Entry 1XOK (X-ray diffraction, 3.00 A resolution); this record covers chains A and D of the 4 polymer chains in the assembly.

# Chain A
Molecule: alfalfa mosaic virus RNA 3' UTR
Notes: fragment: amv rna bases 843-872
Sequence (30 nucleotides; each row starts with the number of its first residue):
   843 AUGCUCAUGCAAAACUGCAUGAAUGCCCCU
Unresolved in the structure: 853-855

# Chain D
Name: Coat protein
Notes: fragment: amv coat protein residues 1-26
UniProtKB: P24264 (COAT_AMVYS); numbering as in UniProt (aligned over 1-26)
Amino-acid sequence (26 residues; each row starts with the number of its first residue):
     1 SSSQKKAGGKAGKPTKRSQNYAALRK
Unresolved in the structure: 1-8
From the paper describing this entry:
  - binding site for alfalfa mosaic virus RNA 3' UTR (chain A): Lys13, Pro14, Arg17, Ser18, Gln19, Tyr21
  - binding site for alfalfa mosaic virus RNA 3' UTR: Arg17, Tyr21
  - contacts within the chain: Thr15-Ser18 (hydrogen bond)

# Chain A / chain D interface
Residue-residue contacts - 17 pairs, chain A then chain D:
  U844(A) - Ala11(D)  base contact
  U847(A) - Lys13(D)  phosphate contact
  U847(A) - Pro14(D)  base contact
  C848(A) - Pro14(D)  sugar contact
  C848(A) - Gln19(D)  hydrogen bond to the sugar
  A849(A) - Gln19(D)  hydrogen bond to the sugar
  A864(A) - Ala22(D)  sugar contact
  U866(A) - Ser18(D)  hydrogen bond to the sugar
  U866(A) - Tyr21(D)  stacking on the base
  U866(A) - Ala22(D)  hydrogen bond to the sugar
  G867(A) - Ala11(D)  phosphate contact
  G867(A) - Gly12(D)  sugar contact
  G867(A) - Pro14(D)  phosphate contact
  G867(A) - Ser18(D)  hydrogen bond to the phosphate
  G867(A) - Gln19(D)  phosphate contact
  C868(A) - Ala11(D)  phosphate contact
  C868(A) - Gly12(D)  phosphate contact
Also at the interface, not in a pair above, chain A (9 interface residues in all): G863
Also at the interface, not in a pair above, chain D (10 interface residues in all): Lys10, Arg17

# Summary
Chain A and chain D form an interface of 9 and 10 residues respectively; the contacts include 5 hydrogen bonds
and 1 aromatic stacking contact. Among the polar pairs are C848(A)-Gln19(D), A849(A)-Gln19(D) and
U866(A)-Ser18(D). From the paper: a binding site for alfalfa mosaic virus RNA 3' UTR (chain A) at Lys13(D),
Pro14(D) and Arg17(D) among others; a binding site for alfalfa mosaic virus RNA 3' UTR at Arg17(D) and
Tyr21(D).
Chain A is alfalfa mosaic virus RNA 3' UTR and chain D is Coat protein; the structure, crystal structure of
alfalfa mosaic virus RNA 3'UTR in complex with coat protein N terminal peptide, was determined by X-ray
diffraction.
